Entry 1TK6 (X-ray diffraction, 2.20 A resolution); this record covers chains C and D of the 4 polymer chains in the assembly.

[Chain C (and D)]
Name: Iron-rich dpsA-homolog protein
Organism: Halobacterium salinarum
Notes: chain D of this document is another copy of the same molecule, construct and numbering; everything in this record applies to it too
UniProt: Q9HMP7 (DPSA_HALN1); residues 1-182 here = UniProt positions 1-182
Chain sequence (182 residues; row label = number of the first residue in the row):
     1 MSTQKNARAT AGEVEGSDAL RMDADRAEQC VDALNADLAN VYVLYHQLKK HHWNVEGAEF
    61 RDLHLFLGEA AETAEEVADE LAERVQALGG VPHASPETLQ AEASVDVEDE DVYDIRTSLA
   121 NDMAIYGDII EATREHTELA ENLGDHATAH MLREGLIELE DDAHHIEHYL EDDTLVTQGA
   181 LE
Not modelled in the structure: 1-6, 182
Metal / ion sites: Fe ion site 1: His-52 (shared with Asp-79(D), Glu-83(D) of chain D); Na+ near Glu-59 (its only coordinating residue here); Fe ion site 2: Asp-79, Glu-83 (shared with His-52(D) of chain D); Mg2+ site 1: Gln-86 (shared with 1 residue of chain A; Glu-56(D) of chain D); Fe ion site 3: Glu-154 (shared with 1 residue of chain A; Glu-154(D) of chain D); Mg2+ site 2: His-168 (shared with Gln-86(D) of chain D)
UniProt features mapped onto this chain:
  - binding site (Fe cation): His-52, Asp-79, Glu-83
  - site: Trp-53 (Involved in iron translocation), Glu-56 (Involved in iron translocation), Glu-75 (Involved in iron nucleation), Val-85 (Involved in iron translocation), Gln-86 (Involved in iron translocation), Glu-154 (Involved in iron nucleation), His-164 (Involved in iron translocation), His-168 (Involved in iron translocation), Glu-171 (Involved in iron translocation)

[Interface between chain C and chain D]
Contacting residue pairs - 88 pairs, chain C then chain D:
  Ala-7(C) with Val-112(D); Tyr-113(D), hydrophobic
  Arg-8(C) with Glu-56(D), salt bridge; Val-112(D), hydrogen bond (backbone-backbone); Asp-114(D)
  Ala-9(C) with Asp-111(D); Val-112(D), hydrogen bond (backbone-backbone)
  Thr-10(C) with Asp-111(D)
  Ala-11(C) with Glu-110(D); Asp-111(D), hydrogen bond (backbone-side chain)
  Tyr-42(C) with Tyr-45(D), hydrogen bond; His-46(D); Lys-49(D); Trp-53(D), hydrophobic
  Tyr-45(C) with Tyr-42(D), hydrogen bond; Glu-75(D), hydrogen bond
  His-46(C) with Tyr-42(D); His-46(D), hydrogen bond; Ala-94(D); Pro-96(D); Leu-99(D)
  Lys-49(C) with Tyr-42(D); Asp-79(D), salt bridge
  Lys-50(C) with Ala-94(D)
  His-52(C) with Asp-79(D); Glu-83(D), salt bridge
  Trp-53(C) with Tyr-42(D), hydrophobic; Asp-79(D), hydrogen bond; Ala-82(D); Glu-83(D); Gln-86(D); Pro-92(D), hydrophobic; His-93(D)
  Asn-54(C) with Gln-86(D); Pro-92(D)
  Glu-56(C) with Arg-8(D), salt bridge; Gln-86(D)
  His-64(C) with Glu-83(D), salt bridge
  Glu-75(C) with Tyr-45(D), hydrogen bond; Glu-75(D)
  Asp-79(C) with Lys-49(D), salt bridge; His-52(D), salt bridge; Trp-53(D), hydrogen bond
  Ala-82(C) with Trp-53(D)
  Glu-83(C) with His-52(D), salt bridge; Trp-53(D); His-64(D)
  Gln-86(C) with Trp-53(D); Asn-54(D); Glu-56(D)
  Val-91(C) with Glu-110(D)
  Pro-92(C) with Trp-53(D), hydrophobic; Asn-54(D); Glu-110(D)
  His-93(C) with Trp-53(D); Glu-110(D)
  Ala-94(C) with His-46(D); Lys-50(D); Glu-110(D), hydrogen bond (backbone-side chain)
  Ser-95(C) with Gln-100(D); Val-107(D); Glu-110(D), hydrogen bond (backbone-side chain)
  Pro-96(C) with His-46(D); Pro-96(D); Gln-100(D)
  Glu-97(C) with Gln-100(D), hydrogen bond (backbone-side chain)
  Thr-98(C) with Glu-110(D)
  Leu-99(C) with His-46(D)
  Gln-100(C) with Ser-95(D); Pro-96(D); Glu-97(D), hydrogen bond (side chain-backbone)
  Glu-110(C) with Ala-11(D); Val-91(D); Pro-92(D); His-93(D); Ala-94(D), hydrogen bond (side chain-backbone); Ser-95(D), hydrogen bond (side chain-backbone); Thr-98(D), hydrogen bond
  Asp-111(C) with Ala-7(D); Ala-9(D); Thr-10(D); Ala-11(D), hydrogen bond (side chain-backbone)
  Val-112(C) with Ala-7(D); Arg-8(D), hydrogen bond (backbone-backbone); Ala-9(D), hydrogen bond (backbone-backbone); Val-91(D), hydrophobic
  Tyr-113(C) with Arg-8(D)
  Asp-114(C) with Arg-8(D)
Interface residues without a listed pair, chain C (37 interface residues in all): Val-43, Val-107

[In short]
Chain C and chain D form an interface of 37 and 36 residues respectively; the contacts include 20 hydrogen
bonds and 8 salt bridges. Polar pairs include Arg-8(C)/Glu-56(D), Lys-49(C)/Asp-79(D) and His-52(C)/Glu-83(D).
UniProt lists 3 Fe cation-binding residues on chain C.
Both chains are Iron-rich dpsA-homolog protein (Halobacterium salinarum). Entry 1TK6 (Iron-oxo clusters
biomineralizing on protein surfaces. Structural analysis of H.salinarum DpsA in its low and high ...) was
determined by X-ray diffraction, deposited together with 1TJO, 1TKO, 1TKP and 1MOJ.
